PDB entry 6MPI | X-ray diffraction, 3.33 A resolution | chains A and T of the 23 polymer chains in the assembly

# Chain A
Molecule: 16S rRNA
Organism: Thermus thermophilus HB8
Sequence (1507 nucleotides; numbered 5 to 1544 plus 13 insertion-coded residues; 46 numbers in that range are skipped by the numbering (no residue carries them; nothing is unmodelled there); the number before each row is that of its first residue; a row labelled like 190A-190L holds insertion residues (190A, then the next letters in order)):
     5 UGGAGAGUUU GAUCCUGGCU CAGGGUGAAC GCUGGCGGCG UGCCUAAGAC AUGCAAGUCG
    65 UGCGGG
    73 CCGCGGGGUU UU
    88 ACUCCG
    95 UGGUC
   101 AGCGGCGGAC GGGUGAGUAA CGCGUGGGU
  129A G
   130 ACCUACCCGG AAGAGGGGGA CAACCCGGGG AAACUCGGGC UAAUCCCCCA UGUGGACCCG
   190 C
190A-190L CCCUUGGGGUGU
   191 GUCCAAAGGG CUUU
   216 GCCCGCUUCC GGAUGGGCCC GCGUCCCAUC AGCUAGUUGG UGGGGUAAUG GCCCACCAAG
   276 GCGACGACGG GUAGCCGGUC UGAGAGGAUG GCCGGCCACA GGGGCACUGA GACACGGGCC
   336 CCACUCCUAC GGGAGGCAGC AGUUAGGAAU CUUCCGCAAU GGGCGCAAGC CUGACGGAGC
   396 GACGCCGCUU GGAGGAAGAA GCCCUUCGGG GUGUAAACUC CUGAA
   442 CCCGGGACGA AACCCCCGAC GA
   474 GGGGACUGAC GGUACCGGG
   494 GUAAUAGCGC CGGCCAACUC CGUGCCAGCA GCCGCGGUAA UACGGAGGGC GCGAGCGUUA
   554 CCCGGAUUCA CUGGGCGUAA AGGGCGUGUA GGCGGCCUGG GGCGUCCCAU GUGAAAGACC
   614 ACGGCUCAAC CGUGGGGGAG CGUGGGAUAC GCUCAGGCUA GACGGUGGGA GAGGGUGGUG
   674 GAAUUCCCGG AGUAGCGGUG AAAUGCGCAG AUACCGGGAG GAACGCCGAU GGCGAAGGCA
   734 GCCACCUGGU CCACCCGUGA CGCUGAGGCG CGAAAGCGUG GGGAGCAAAC CGGAUUAGAU
   794 ACCCGGGUAG UCCACGCCCU AAACGAUGCG CGCUAGGUCU CUGGGUCU
   848 CCUGGGGGCC GAAGCUAACG CGUUAAGCGC GCCGCCUGGG GAGUACGGCC GCAAGGCUGA
   908 AACUCAAAGG AAUUGACGGG GGCCCGCACA AGCGGUGGAG CAUGUGGUUU AAUUCGAAGC
   968 AACGCGAAGA ACCUUACCAG GCCUUGACAU GCUAGGAACC CGGGUGAAAG CCUGGGGUGC
  1028 CCCGGGGAGC CCUAGCACAG GUGCUGCAUG GCCGUCGUCA GCUCGUGCCG UGAGGUGUUG
  1088 GGUUAAGUCC CGCAACGAGC GCAACCCCCG CCGUUAGUUG CCAGCGGUUC GGCCGGGCAC
  1148 UCUAACGGGA CUGCCCGCGA AA
  1171 GCGGGAGGAA GGAGGGGACG ACGUCUGGUC AGCAUGGCCC UUACGGCCUG GGCGACACAC
  1231 GUGCUACAAU GCCCACUACA AAGCGAUGCC ACCCGGCAAC GGGGAGCUAA UCGCAAAAAG
  1291 GUGGGCCCAG UUCGGAUUGG GGUCUGCAAC CCGACCCCAU GAAGCCGGAA UCGCUAGUAA
  1351 UCGCGGAUCA GCAUGCCGCG GUGAAUACGU UCCCGGGCCU UGUACACACC GCCCGUCACG
  1411 CCAUGGGAGC GGGCUCUACC CGAAGUCGCC GGG
  1446 AGCCUACGGG
  1459 CAGGCGCCGA GGGUAGGGCC CGUGACUGGG GCGAAGUCGU AACAAGGUAG CUGUACCGGA
  1519 AGGUGCGGCU GGAUCA
  1539 CUUUCU
Construct notes: insertion (1540-1544)
Ion coordination: Mg2+ site 1 near G21 (its only coordinating residue here); Mg2+ site 2 near C48 (its only coordinating residue here); Mg2+ site 3 near A53 (its only coordinating residue here); Mg2+ site 4: G61, U62, G105; Mg2+ site 5: G69, G70, U98; Mg2+ site 6: A116, G117, G289; Mg2+ site 7: C121, G124, U125, G236; Mg2+ site 8: C174, C175; Mg2+ site 9 near A195 (its only coordinating residue here); Mg2+ site 10: G299, G558, U560; Mg2+ site 11 near A315 (its only coordinating residue here); Mg2+ site 12 near G326 (its only coordinating residue here); 47 more Mg2+ sites not listed
Residues lining bound ligands: paromomycin (PAR): G1405, U1406, C1407, A1408, C1409, C1490, G1491, A1492, A1493, G1494, U1495, C1496

# Chain T
Protein: 30S ribosomal protein S20
Organism: Thermus thermophilus HB8
Reference sequence: P80380 (RS20_THET8); residue numbers follow UniProt; this construct covers 1-106
Chain sequence (106 residues; row label = number of the first residue in the row):
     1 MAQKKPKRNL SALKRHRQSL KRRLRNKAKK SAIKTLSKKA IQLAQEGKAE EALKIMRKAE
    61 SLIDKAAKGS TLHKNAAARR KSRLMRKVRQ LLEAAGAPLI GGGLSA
Not modelled in the structure: 1-7

# Interface between chain A and chain T
Pairs across the interface - 98 pairs, chain A then chain T:
  G61(A) / Leu-10(T)  phosphate contact
  G102(A) / Arg-17(T)  salt bridge to the phosphate
  C103(A) / Lys-14(T)  phosphate contact
  C103(A) / Arg-17(T)  salt bridge to the phosphate
  C103(A) / Lys-21(T)  phosphate contact
  G104(A) / Lys-14(T)  hydrogen bond to the base
  G104(A) / Gln-18(T)  hydrogen bond to the phosphate
  G104(A) / Lys-21(T)  salt bridge to the phosphate
  G105(A) / Gln-18(T)  phosphate contact
  G105(A) / Arg-22(T)  salt bridge to the phosphate
  C106(A) / Arg-15(T)  base contact
  G107(A) / Arg-15(T)  hydrogen bond to the base
  G108(A) / Arg-15(T)  base contact
  C131(A) / Asn-75(T)  phosphate contact
  C132(A) / Lys-74(T)  phosphate contact
  C132(A) / Asn-75(T)  hydrogen bond to the phosphate
  U133(A) / Lys-74(T)  phosphate contact
  C175(A) / Arg-25(T)  sugar contact
  C175(A) / Lys-29(T)  phosphate contact
  C176(A) / Lys-29(T)  salt bridge to the phosphate
  C177(A) / Lys-65(T)  salt bridge to the phosphate
  C178(A) / Lys-65(T)  salt bridge to the phosphate
  A185(A) / Glu-60(T)  base contact
  A185(A) / Ala-78(T)  phosphate contact
  A185(A) / Lys-81(T)  hydrogen bond to the sugar
  C186(A) / Ala-78(T)  sugar contact
  C186(A) / Lys-81(T)  sugar contact
  C186(A) / Ser-82(T)  hydrogen bond to the phosphate
  C186(A) / Met-85(T)  hydrogen bond to the sugar
  C187(A) / Ser-82(T)  hydrogen bond to the phosphate
  C187(A) / Met-85(T)  sugar contact
  C187(A) / Arg-86(T)  phosphate contact
  C187(A) / Arg-89(T)  hydrogen bond to the sugar
  C187(A) / Leu-104(T)  base contact
  C187(A) / Ser-105(T)  hydrogen bond to the base
  C188(A) / Arg-86(T)  phosphate contact
  C188(A) / Arg-89(T)  hydrogen bond to the sugar
  C188(A) / Ser-105(T)  sugar contact
  U190L(A) / Ser-105(T)  hydrogen bond to the base
  U190L(A) / Ala-106(T)  base contact
  G191(A) / Gly-101(T)  hydrogen bond to the sugar
  G191(A) / Gly-102(T)  hydrogen bond to the sugar
  G191(A) / Gly-103(T)  hydrogen bond to the base
  G191(A) / Leu-104(T)  hydrogen bond to the sugar
  G191(A) / Ser-105(T)  base contact
  U192(A) / Arg-57(T)  sugar contact
  U192(A) / Glu-60(T)  hydrogen bond to the sugar
  U192(A) / Gly-102(T)  sugar contact
  U192(A) / Gly-103(T)  sugar contact
  C193(A) / Arg-57(T)  sugar contact
  C193(A) / Glu-60(T)  sugar contact
  C193(A) / Ser-61(T)  hydrogen bond to the phosphate
  C193(A) / Asp-64(T)  hydrogen bond to the sugar
  C194(A) / Ser-61(T)  hydrogen bond to the phosphate
  C194(A) / Asp-64(T)  sugar contact
  C194(A) / Lys-65(T)  sugar contact
  C194(A) / Lys-68(T)  sugar contact
  A195(A) / Lys-65(T)  phosphate contact
  A195(A) / Lys-68(T)  sugar contact
  U222(A) / Lys-68(T)  phosphate contact
  U223(A) / Lys-68(T)  salt bridge to the phosphate
  G259(A) / Arg-83(T)  salt bridge to the phosphate
  G259(A) / Lys-87(T)  salt bridge to the phosphate
  G260(A) / Arg-83(T)  hydrogen bond to the base
  U261(A) / Arg-79(T)  salt bridge to the phosphate
  U261(A) / Arg-80(T)  salt bridge to the phosphate
  U261(A) / Arg-83(T)  hydrogen bond to the base
  A262(A) / Lys-74(T)  sugar contact
  A262(A) / Asn-75(T)  hydrogen bond to the sugar
  A263(A) / Asn-75(T)  phosphate contact
  A263(A) / Arg-79(T)  salt bridge to the phosphate
  C322(A) / Arg-23(T)  phosphate contact
  U323(A) / Ser-19(T)  sugar contact
  U323(A) / Arg-22(T)  phosphate contact
  U323(A) / Arg-23(T)  phosphate contact
  U323(A) / Asn-26(T)  hydrogen bond to the phosphate
  G324(A) / Arg-22(T)  salt bridge to the phosphate
  G324(A) / Asn-26(T)  hydrogen bond to the phosphate
  G324(A) / Ser-70(T)  hydrogen bond to the phosphate
  A325(A) / Ser-70(T)  phosphate contact
  G332(A) / Leu-10(T)  phosphate contact
  G333(A) / His-16(T)  sugar contact
  A349(A) / Arg-8(T)  hydrogen bond to the phosphate
  G350(A) / Arg-8(T)  salt bridge to the phosphate
  U1436(A) / Arg-23(T)  salt bridge to the phosphate
  G1438(A) / Lys-34(T)  phosphate contact
  C1439(A) / Lys-38(T)  phosphate contact
  G1453(A) / Leu-36(T)  sugar contact
  G1453(A) / Lys-39(T)  hydrogen bond to the phosphate
  G1454(A) / Leu-36(T)  sugar contact
  G1454(A) / Lys-39(T)  salt bridge to the phosphate
  G1455(A) / Ala-28(T)  sugar contact
  G1455(A) / Ser-31(T)  phosphate contact
  G1455(A) / Thr-35(T)  hydrogen bond to the phosphate
  C1459(A) / Lys-27(T)  salt bridge to the phosphate
  C1459(A) / Ala-28(T)  phosphate contact
  C1459(A) / Ser-31(T)  hydrogen bond to the phosphate
  A1460(A) / Lys-27(T)  salt bridge to the phosphate
Other interface residues (no listed pair), chain A (52 interface residues in all): A60, G184, G258, C1440
Other interface residues (no listed pair), chain T (51 interface residues in all): Ala-12, Ala-32, Lys-58, Ala-76

# Overview
52 residues of chain A and 51 residues of chain T are in contact; the contacts include 30 hydrogen bonds and
19 salt bridges. Polar pairs include G104(A)/Lys-14(T), G107(A)/Arg-15(T) and C187(A)/Ser-105(T). Chain A
binds paromomycin. G61(A), U62(A) and G105(A) form the Mg2+ site 4.
Chain A is 16S rRNA and chain T is 30S ribosomal protein S20, both from Thermus thermophilus HB8; the
structure, Structure of the Thermus thermophilus 30S ribosomal subunit complexed with a 2-thiocytidine (s2C32)
and inosine (I34) ..., was determined by X-ray diffraction, deposited together with 6DTI, 6MKN and 6MPF.
